3O07 - chains A and B of the 3 polymer chains in the assembly; structure by X-ray diffraction, 1.80 A resolution.

== Chain A (and B) ==
Molecule: Pyridoxine biosynthesis protein SNZ1
From: Saccharomyces cerevisiae
Notes: chain B of this document is another copy of the same molecule, construct and numbering; everything in this record applies to it too
UniProt: Q03148 (SNZ1_YEAST); residues 15-297 here = UniProt positions 15-297
Chain sequence (291 residues; each row starts with the number of its first residue):
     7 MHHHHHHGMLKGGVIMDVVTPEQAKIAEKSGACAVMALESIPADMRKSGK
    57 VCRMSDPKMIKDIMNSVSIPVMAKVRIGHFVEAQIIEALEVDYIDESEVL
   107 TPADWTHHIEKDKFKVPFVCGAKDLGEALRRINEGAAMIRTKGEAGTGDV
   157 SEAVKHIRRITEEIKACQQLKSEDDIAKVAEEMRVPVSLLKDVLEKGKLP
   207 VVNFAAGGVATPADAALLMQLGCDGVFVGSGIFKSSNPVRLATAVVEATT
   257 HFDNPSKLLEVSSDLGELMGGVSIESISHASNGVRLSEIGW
Disordered / not traced: 7-15, 275-297 (chain B: 7-15, 273-297)
Sequence notes: expression tag (7-14)
Swiss-Prot annotation at these positions:
  - active site: Lys-80 (Schiff-base intermediate with D-ribose 5-phosphate)
  - binding site (D-ribose 5-phosphate): Asp-23, Gly-152, Gly-214, Gly-235, Ser-236
  - binding site (D-glyceraldehyde 3-phosphate): Arg-164
  - mutagenesis: Glu-116 (E116A: No effect), Lys-117 (K117A: No activity), Arg-136 to Arg-137 (No pyridoxal 5'-phosphate synthesis activity. Retains ability to isomerize dihydroxyacetone phosphate to glyceraldehyde 3-phosphate), Lys-148 (K148A: No activity), Arg-164 (R164A: No pyridoxal 5'-phosphate synthesis activity. Retains ability to isomerize dihydroxyacetone phosphate to glyceraldehyde 3-phosphate), Lys-240 (K240A: No effect)
Residues lining bound ligands:
  - glyceraldehyde-3-phosphate (G3H), molecule 1: Phe-86, His-113, His-114, Glu-116
  - glyceraldehyde-3-phosphate (G3H), molecule 2: Arg-164, Gln-226, Leu-227
What the authors report for this chain:
  - self-association interface (contacts with another copy of this molecule): Arg-82, His-85, Asp-110, Arg-164, Asp-220
  - binding site for glyceraldehyde-3-phosphate: His-114, Glu-116, Arg-164
  - catalytic residues: Lys-80, Lys-117 (proposed by the authors, not directly observed)
  - mutagenesis - R164A: abolished catalytic activity on PLP
  - mutagenesis - E116A: unchanged catalytic activity on PLP
  - mutagenesis - K117A, R136A/R137A, K148A, R164A: unchanged catalytic activity on DHAP
  - mutagenesis - K117A: abolished catalytic activity on PLP-synthesis
  - mutagenesis - K240A: unchanged catalytic activity on PLP-synthesis

== How chain A and chain B interact ==
Contacting residue pairs (41; chain A residue first):
  Val-57(A) with Thr-153(B); Gly-154(B)
  Arg-59(A) with Gly-154(B), hydrogen bond (side chain-backbone); Ala-216(B); Thr-217(B)
  Asp-62(A) with Ser-268(B); Ser-269(B); Asp-270(B), hydrogen bond (side chain-backbone); Leu-271(B), hydrogen bond (side chain-backbone)
  Pro-63(A) with Leu-265(B), hydrophobic; Ser-268(B); Ser-269(B)
  Lys-64(A) with Asp-270(B)
  Arg-82(A) with Val-156(B); Asp-220(B), salt bridge
  His-85(A) with Ala-219(B); Asp-220(B), salt bridge; Leu-223(B)
  Phe-86(A) with Leu-223(B), hydrophobic; Gln-226(B); Leu-227(B), hydrophobic
  Val-87(A) with Ala-219(B); Ala-222(B), hydrophobic; Leu-223(B), hydrophobic; Gln-226(B)
  Gln-90(A) with Gln-226(B)
  Ile-91(A) with Ala-219(B), hydrophobic; Leu-264(B), hydrophobic; Leu-265(B), hydrophobic; Ser-268(B)
  Ala-94(A) with Leu-265(B)
  Leu-95(A) with Leu-265(B)
  Thr-107(A) with Asp-155(B)
  Pro-108(A) with Asp-155(B); Ser-157(B)
  Ala-109(A) with Ser-157(B); Val-160(B)
  Asp-110(A) with Val-160(B); Arg-164(B), salt bridge
  Trp-111(A) with Ser-157(B)
  His-113(A) with Arg-164(B)
Also at the interface, not in a pair above, chain A (21 interface residues in all): Gly-84, Glu-88
Also at the interface, not in a pair above, chain B (23 interface residues in all): Pro-261, Gly-272

== Overview ==
21 residues of chain A face 23 of chain B across their interface; the contacts include 3 hydrogen bonds and 3
salt bridges. Among the polar pairs are Arg-82(A)/Asp-220(B), His-85(A)/Asp-220(B) and Asp-110(A)/Arg-164(B).
From the paper: catalytic residues Lys-80(A) and Lys-117(A); R164A of chain A abolishes catalytic activity on
PLP; 6 substitutions were tested in all.
Both chains are Pyridoxine biosynthesis protein SNZ1 (Saccharomyces cerevisiae). Entry 3O07 (Crystal structure
of yeast pyridoxal 5-phosphate synthase Snz1 complexed with substrate G3P) was determined by X-ray
diffraction, deposited together with 3O05 and 3O06.
